PDB entry 6S03 | X-ray diffraction, 1.38 A resolution | chain A

== Chain A ==
Protein: Carbonic anhydrase 2
Source organism: Homo sapiens
Notes: EC 4.2.1.1
UniProt: P00918 (CAH2_HUMAN); numbering as in UniProt (aligned over 1-260)
Sequence (260 residues; numbered 1 to 260; the number before each row is that of its first residue):
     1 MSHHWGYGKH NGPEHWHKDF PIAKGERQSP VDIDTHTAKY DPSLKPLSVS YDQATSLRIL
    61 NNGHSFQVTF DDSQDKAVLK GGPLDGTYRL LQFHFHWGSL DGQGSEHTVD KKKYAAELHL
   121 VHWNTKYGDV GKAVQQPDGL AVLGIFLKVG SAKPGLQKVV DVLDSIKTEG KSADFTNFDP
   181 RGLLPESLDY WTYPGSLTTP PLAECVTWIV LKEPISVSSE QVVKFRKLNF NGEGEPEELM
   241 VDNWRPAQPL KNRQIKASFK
Not modelled in the structure: 1-3
Differences from the reference sequence: conflict Ser65 (Ala in P00918), Gln67 (Asn in P00918), Thr69 (Glu in P00918), Leu91 (Ile in P00918), Val130 (Phe in P00918), Glu169 (Lys in P00918), Ala203 (Leu in P00918), Val223 (Leu in P00918)
Bound ions: Zn2+: His94, His96, His119 (together with i39lt379)
Residues lining bound ligands: i39lt379 (KPW; 4-[[4-[5,5-dimethyl-2-(6-methylpyridin-2-yl)-4,6-dihydropyrrolo[1,2-b]pyrazol-3-yl]pyridin-2-yl]amino]benzenesulfonamide): Leu91, Gln92, His94, His96, Glu106, His119, Val121, Val130, Gly131, Val134, Leu140, Val142, Ser196, Leu197, Thr198, Thr199, Pro201, Trp208
Curated features (UniProtKB/Swiss-Prot):
  - active site: His64 (Proton donor/acceptor)
  - binding site (Zn(2+)): His94, His96, His119
  - binding site (substrate): Thr198, Thr199
  - site: Tyr7 (Fine-tunes the proton-transfer properties of H-64), Asn62 (Fine-tunes the proton-transfer properties of H-64), Gln92 (Involved in the binding of some activators, including histamine and L-histidine)
  - modified residue: Ser2 (N-acetylserine), Ser165 (Phosphoserine), Ser172 (Phosphoserine)
  - natural variant: Lys18 (K18E: In Jogjakarta), Gln92 (Q92P: In OPTB3), His94 (H94Y: In OPTB3 loss of activity), His107 (H107Y: In OPTB3), Gly144 (G144R: In OPTB3), Pro236 (P236H: In Melbourne)
  - mutagenesis: Trp5 (W5A: Impaired activity, not rescued by 4-methylimidazole (4-MI); when associated with W-64), Tyr7 (Y7F: Enhanced activity; Y7H: Reduced proton transfer rate), Asn62 (N62A: Reduced activity; N62D: Strongly reduced activity; N62H: Reduced proton transfer; when associated with A-64; N62L: Reduced activity; N62T: Reduced activity; N62V: Reduced activity), His64 (H64A: Reduced CO(2) hydrase activity, rescued by 4-methylimidazole (4-MI). Reduced proton transfer; when associated with H-62. Enhanced proton transfer; when associated with H-67 ...), His94 (H94C/D/E/N/Q: Strongly reduced CO(2) hydrase and p-nitrophenyl acetate esterase activities, impaired stability of zinc binding), Glu106 (E106A/Q: Strongly reduced CO(2) hydrase activity; E106D: Normal CO(2) hydrase activity), Glu117 (E117Q: Strongly reduced activity and sulfonamide affinity), His119 (H119D/N/Q: Reduced activity; H119E: Strongly reduced activity), Val121 (V121A/G/I/L/S: Reduced CO(2) hydrase and p-nitrophenyl acetate esterase activities; V121K/R: Strongly reduced CO(2) hydrase and p-nitrophenyl acetate esterase activities), Val142 (V142F/Y: Strongly impaired activity; V142G: Weakly impaired activity; V142H: Impaired activity), Leu197 (L197A: Reduced CO(2) hydrase activity; L197E/H/R: Strongly reduced CO(2) hydrase activity; L197F: Normal activity), Thr198 (T198A/C/H/P: Strongly reduced activity; T198D/E: Strongly reduced activity, but enhanced zinc affinity; T198S/V: Reduced activity), 2 further mutagenesis entries in UniProt

== Overview ==
Bound to chain A: i39lt379. His94, His96 and His119 coordinate Zn2+. From UniProt: active-site residue His64,
3 Zn2+-binding residues, substrate-binding residues Thr198 and Thr199 and 14 mutagenesis sites.
Chain A is Carbonic anhydrase 2 (Homo sapiens); the structure, Carbonic Anhydrase CAIX mimic in complex with
inhibitor I39LT379, was determined by X-ray diffraction, deposited together with 6RZX.
